8EHF - chains A and I of the 8 polymer chains in the assembly; structure by electron microscopy, 3.30 A resolution.

Chain A:
Molecule: non-template DNA
Sequence (32 nucleotides; each row starts with the number of its first residue):
     1 GCGTCCTATC GATCTTCGGA AGAGATTCAG AG
Not modelled in the structure: 1, 8-14, 32

Chain I:
Protein: DNA-directed RNA polymerase subunit beta
Source organism: Escherichia coli
Notes: EC 2.7.7.6
UniProtKB: P0A8V4 (RPOB_ECO57); residues 1-1342 here = UniProt positions 1-1342
Sequence (1342 residues; each row starts with the number of its first residue):
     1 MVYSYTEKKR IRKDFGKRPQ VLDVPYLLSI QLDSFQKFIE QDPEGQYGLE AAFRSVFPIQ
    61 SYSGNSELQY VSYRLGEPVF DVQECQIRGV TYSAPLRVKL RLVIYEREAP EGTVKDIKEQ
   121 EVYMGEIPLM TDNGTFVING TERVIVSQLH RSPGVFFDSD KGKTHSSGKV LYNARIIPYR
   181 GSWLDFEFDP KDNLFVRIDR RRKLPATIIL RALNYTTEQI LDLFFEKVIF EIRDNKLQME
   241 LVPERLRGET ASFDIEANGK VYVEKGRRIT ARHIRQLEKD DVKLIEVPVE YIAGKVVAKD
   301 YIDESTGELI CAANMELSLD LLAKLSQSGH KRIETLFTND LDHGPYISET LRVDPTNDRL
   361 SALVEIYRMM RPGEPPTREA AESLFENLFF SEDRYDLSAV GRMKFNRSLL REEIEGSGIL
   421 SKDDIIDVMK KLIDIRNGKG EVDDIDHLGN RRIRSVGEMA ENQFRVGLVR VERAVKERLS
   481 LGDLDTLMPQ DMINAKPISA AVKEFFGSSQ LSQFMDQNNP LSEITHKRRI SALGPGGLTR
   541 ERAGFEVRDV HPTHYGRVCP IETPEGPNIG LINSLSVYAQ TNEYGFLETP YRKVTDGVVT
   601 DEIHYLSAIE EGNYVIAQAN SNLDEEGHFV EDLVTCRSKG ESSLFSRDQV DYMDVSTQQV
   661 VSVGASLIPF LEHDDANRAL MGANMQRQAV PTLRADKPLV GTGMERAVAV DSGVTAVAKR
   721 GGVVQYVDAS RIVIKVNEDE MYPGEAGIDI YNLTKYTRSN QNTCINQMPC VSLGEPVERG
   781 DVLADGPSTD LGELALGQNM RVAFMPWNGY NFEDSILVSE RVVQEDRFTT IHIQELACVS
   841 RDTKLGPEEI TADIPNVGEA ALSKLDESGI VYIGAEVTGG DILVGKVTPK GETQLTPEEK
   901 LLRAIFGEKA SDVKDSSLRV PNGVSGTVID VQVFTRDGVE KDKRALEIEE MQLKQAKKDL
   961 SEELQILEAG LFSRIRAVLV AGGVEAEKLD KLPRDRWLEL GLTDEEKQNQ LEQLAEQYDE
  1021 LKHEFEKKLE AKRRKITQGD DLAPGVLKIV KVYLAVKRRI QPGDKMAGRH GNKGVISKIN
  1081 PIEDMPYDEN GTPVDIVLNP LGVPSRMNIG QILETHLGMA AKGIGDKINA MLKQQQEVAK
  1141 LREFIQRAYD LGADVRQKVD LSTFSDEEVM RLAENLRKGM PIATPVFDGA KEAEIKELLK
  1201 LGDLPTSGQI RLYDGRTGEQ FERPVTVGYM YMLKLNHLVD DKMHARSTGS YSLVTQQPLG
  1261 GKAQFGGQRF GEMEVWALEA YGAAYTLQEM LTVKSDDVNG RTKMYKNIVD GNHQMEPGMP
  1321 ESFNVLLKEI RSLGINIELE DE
Not modelled in the structure: 1, 891-914, 1342
Curated features (UniProtKB/Swiss-Prot):
  - modified residue (N6-acetyllysine): Lys1022, Lys1200
Small-molecule neighbours: 4QM ((3R,5S,7R,8R,9S,10S,12S,13R,14S,17R)-10,13-dimethyl-17-[(2R)-pentan-2-yl]-2,3,4,5,6,7,8,9,11,12,14,15,16,17-tetradecahydro-1H-cyclopenta[a]phenanthrene-3,7,12-triol): Gln46, Tyr47, Tyr179, Asp396, Ser398, Ala399, Val400, Arg452, Glu458, Glu461, Asn462, Glu583, Tyr584

Chain A / chain I interface:
Pairs across the interface - 13 pairs, chain A then chain I:
  DT16(A) - Gly181(I)  base contact
  DT16(A) - Trp183(I)  stacking on the base
  DT16(A) - Asp199(I)  base contact
  DT16(A) - Arg200(I)  hydrogen bond to the phosphate
  DC17(A) - Arg151(I)  salt bridge to the phosphate
  DC17(A) - Arg175(I)  salt bridge to the phosphate
  DC17(A) - Trp183(I)  phosphate contact
  DC17(A) - Arg200(I)  salt bridge to the phosphate
  DC17(A) - Ile445(I)  base contact
  DC17(A) - Asp446(I)  base contact
  DC17(A) - Arg542(I)  sugar contact
  DC17(A) - Val547(I)  base contact
  DG18(A) - Arg542(I)  salt bridge to the phosphate
Interface residues without a listed pair, chain A (4 interface residues in all): DT15
Interface residues without a listed pair, chain I (12 interface residues in all): Arg451, Leu538

Overview:
4 residues of chain A face 12 of chain I across their interface; the contacts include 1 hydrogen bond, 4 salt
bridges and 1 aromatic stacking contact. Among the polar pairs are DT16(A)-Arg200(I), DC17(A)-Arg151(I) and
DC17(A)-Arg175(I). Chain I binds compound 4QM.
Chain A is non-template DNA and chain I is DNA-directed RNA polymerase subunit beta (Escherichia coli); the
structure, Cryo-EM structure of his-elemental paused elongation complex with an unfolded TL (1), was
determined by electron microscopy, deposited together with 8EG7, 8EG8, 8EGB, 8EH8, 8EH9, 8EHA and 8EHI.
